Entry 4YJ2 (X-ray diffraction, 2.60 A resolution); this record covers chains D and E of the 6 polymer chains in the assembly.

# Chain D
Name: Tubulin beta-2B chain
From: Bos taurus
UniProt: Q6B856 (TBB2B_BOVIN); the author numbering skips numbers that UniProt does not, so the offset changes along the chain: 1-42 = UniProt 1-42; 45-360 = UniProt 43-358; 369-455 = UniProt 359-445
Chain sequence (445 residues; row label = number of the first residue in the row; note: 10 numbers in that range are skipped by the numbering (no residue carries them; nothing is unmodelled there)):
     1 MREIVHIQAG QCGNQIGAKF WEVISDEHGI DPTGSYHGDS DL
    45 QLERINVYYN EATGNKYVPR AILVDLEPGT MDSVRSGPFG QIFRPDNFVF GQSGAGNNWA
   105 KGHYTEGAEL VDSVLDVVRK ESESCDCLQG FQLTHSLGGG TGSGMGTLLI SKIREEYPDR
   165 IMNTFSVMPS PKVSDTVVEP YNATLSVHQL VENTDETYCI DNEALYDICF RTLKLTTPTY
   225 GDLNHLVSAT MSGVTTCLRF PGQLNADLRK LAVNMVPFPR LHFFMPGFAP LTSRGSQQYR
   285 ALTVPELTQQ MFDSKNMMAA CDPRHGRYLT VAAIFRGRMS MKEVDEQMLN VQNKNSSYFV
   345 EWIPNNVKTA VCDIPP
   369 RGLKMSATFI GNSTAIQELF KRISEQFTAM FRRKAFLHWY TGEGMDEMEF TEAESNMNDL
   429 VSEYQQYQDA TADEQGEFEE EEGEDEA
Not modelled in the structure: 276-285, 442-455
Swiss-Prot annotation at these positions:
  - motif: Met1 to Ile4 (MREI motif)
  - binding site (GTP): Gln11, Glu71, Ser140, Gly144, Thr145, Gly146, Asn206, Asn228
  - binding site (Mg(2+)): Glu71
  - modified residue: Ser40 (Phosphoserine), Thr57 (Phosphothreonine), Lys60 (N6-acetyllysine), Ser174 (Phosphoserine), Thr287 (Phosphothreonine), Thr292 (Phosphothreonine), Arg320 (Omega-N-methylarginine), Glu448 (5-glutamyl polyglutamate)
  - cross-link (Glycyl lysine isopeptide (Lys-Gly)): Lys60 (interchain with G-Cter in ubiquitin), Lys326 (interchain with G-Cter in ubiquitin)
Reported in the primary citation:
  - binding site for the ligand 4ED: Asn167, Glu200, Tyr202, Val238, Thr239, Cys241, Leu248, Leu255, Met259, Ala316, Ala354

# Chain E
Name: Stathmin-4
From: Rattus norvegicus
Notes: fragment: Stathmin-like domain
UniProt: P63043 (STMN4_RAT), isoform P63043-3; residues 5-145 here correspond to UniProt positions 76-216 (UniProt number = residue number + 71)
Chain sequence (143 residues; numbered 3 to 145; the number before each row is that of its first residue):
     3 MADMEVIELN KCTSGQSWEV ILKPPSFDGV PEFNASLPRR RDPSLEEIQK KLEAAEERRK
    63 YQEAELLKHL AEKREHEREV IQKAIEENNN FIKMAKEKLA QKMESNKENR EAHLAAMLER
   123 LQEKDKHAEE VRKNKELKEE ASR
Not modelled in the structure: 3-5, 29-43, 142-145
Differences from the reference sequence: initiating methionine (3); expression tag (4); engineered mutation Trp20 (Phe91 in P63043)
Swiss-Prot annotation at these positions:
  - modified residue: Ser19 (Phosphoserine)

# Interface between chain D and chain E
Contacting residue pairs (21):
  Tyr108(D) with His129(E), hydrogen bond; Val133(E), hydrophobic; Arg134(E), hydrogen bond (backbone-side chain)
  Thr109(D) with Lys137(E)
  Ala112(D) with Arg134(E)
  Ser155(D) with Leu123(E); Lys126(E)
  Lys156(D) with Asp127(E), salt bridge
  Arg158(D) with Leu123(E)
  Glu159(D) with Leu120(E); Leu123(E); Asp127(E)
  Gln193(D) with Lys126(E), hydrogen bond
  Thr409(D) with Lys140(E)
  Gly410(D) with Lys137(E)
  Glu411(D) with Val133(E); Lys137(E), salt bridge
  Gly412(D) with Val133(E); Asn136(E); Lys137(E)
  Glu417(D) with His129(E), salt bridge
Also at the interface, not in a pair above, chain D (19 interface residues in all): His107, Glu113, Pro162, Asp163, Asn197, Met413
Also at the interface, not in a pair above, chain E (13 interface residues in all): Arg112, Met119, Ala130

# Overview
19 residues of chain D and 13 residues of chain E are in contact, with 3 hydrogen bonds and 3 salt bridges.
Among the polar pairs are Lys156(D)-Asp127(E), Glu411(D)-Lys137(E) and Glu417(D)-His129(E). The paper reports
a binding site for the ligand 4ED at Asn167(D), Glu200(D) and Tyr202(D) among others.
Here chain D is Tubulin beta-2B chain (Bos taurus) and chain E is Stathmin-4 (Rattus norvegicus). Entry 4YJ2
(Crystal structure of tubulin bound to MI-181) was determined by X-ray diffraction together with 4YJ3 from the
same study.
